4ZOL - chains C and E of the 6 polymer chains in the assembly; structure by X-ray diffraction, 2.50 A resolution.

Chain C:
Molecule: Tubulin alpha-1B chain
From: Sus scrofa
Reference sequence: Q2XVP4 (TBA1B_PIG); residues 1-451 here = UniProt positions 1-451
Amino-acid sequence (451 residues; row label = number of the first residue in the row):
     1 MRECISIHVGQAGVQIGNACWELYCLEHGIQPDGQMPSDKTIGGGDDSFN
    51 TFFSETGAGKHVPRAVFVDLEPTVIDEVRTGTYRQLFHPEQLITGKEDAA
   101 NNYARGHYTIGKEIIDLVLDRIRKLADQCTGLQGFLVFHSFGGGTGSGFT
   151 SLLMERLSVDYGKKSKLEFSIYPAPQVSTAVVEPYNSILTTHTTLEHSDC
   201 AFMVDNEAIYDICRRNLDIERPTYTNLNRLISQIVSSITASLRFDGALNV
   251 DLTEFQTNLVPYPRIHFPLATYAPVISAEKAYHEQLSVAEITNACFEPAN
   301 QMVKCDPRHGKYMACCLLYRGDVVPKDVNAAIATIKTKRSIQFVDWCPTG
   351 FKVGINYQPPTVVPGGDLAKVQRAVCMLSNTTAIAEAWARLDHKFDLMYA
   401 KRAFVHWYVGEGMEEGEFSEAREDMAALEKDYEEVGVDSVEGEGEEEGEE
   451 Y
Unresolved in the structure: 441-451
Bound ions: Ca2+: D39, T41, G44, E55
Small-molecule neighbours:
  - Tubulysin M (55Q; (2R,4R)-4-{[(2-{(1R,3R)-1-(acetyloxy)-4-methyl-3-[methyl(N-{[(2S)-1-methylpiperidin-2-yl]carbonyl}-D-isoleucyl)amino]pentyl}-1,3-thiazol-4-yl)carbonyl]amino}-2-methyl-5-phenylpentanoic acid): L248, P325, N329, I332, F351, V353, I355
  - GTP (guanosine-5'-triphosphate): G10, Q11, A12, Q15, I16, D69, D98, A99, A100, N101, N102, S140, G142, G143, G144, T145, G146, I171, P173, V177, S178, T179, E183, N206, Y224, L227, N228, I231
What the authors report for this chain:
  - binding site for Tubulysin M: N329

Chain E:
Molecule: Stathmin-4
From: Rattus norvegicus
Reference sequence: P63043 (STMN4_RAT); residues 5-145 here correspond to UniProt positions 49-189 (UniProt number = residue number + 44)
Amino-acid sequence (143 residues; numbered 3 to 145; the number before each row is that of its first residue):
     3 MADMEVIELNKCTSGQSFEVILKPPSFDGVPEFNASLPRRRDPSLEEIQK
    53 KLEAAEERRKYQEAELLKHLAEKREHEREVIQKAIEENNNFIKMAKEKLA
   103 QKMESNKENREAHLAAMLERLQEKDKHAEEVRKNKELKEEASR
Unresolved in the structure: 3-5, 29-42, 142-145
Sequence notes: expression tag (3-4)

Chain C / chain E interface:
Residue-residue contacts - 28 pairs, chain C then chain E:
  H107(C) with K104(E); M105(E)
  Y108(C) with K104(E); M105(E), hydrophobic; N108(E)
  T109(C) with R112(E)
  K112(C) with M105(E)
  L152(C) with M105(E), hydrophobic
  E155(C) with L101(E); K104(E), salt bridge
  R156(C) with L101(E)
  S158(C) with I94(E)
  V159(C) with I94(E); A97(E), hydrophobic; K98(E)
  G162(C) with I94(E)
  E196(C) with F93(E); M96(E)
  H197(C) with F93(E)
  V409(C) with H115(E), hydrogen bond (backbone-side chain)
  G410(C) with H115(E)
  E411(C) with N108(E), hydrogen bond (backbone-side chain); R112(E), salt bridge
  G412(C) with N108(E), hydrogen bond (backbone-side chain); N111(E), hydrogen bond (backbone-side chain)
  M413(C) with N108(E)
  E414(C) with N111(E), hydrogen bond
  E420(C) with K100(E), salt bridge
Interface residues without a listed pair, chain C (21 interface residues in all): K163, T193
Interface residues without a listed pair, chain E (15 interface residues in all): N90, S107

Summary:
21 residues of chain C face 15 of chain E across their interface, with 5 hydrogen bonds and 3 salt bridges.
Among the polar pairs are E155(C)-K104(E), E411(C)-R112(E) and E420(C)-K100(E). Bound to chain C: Tubulysin M
and GTP. D39(C), T41(C), G44(C) and E55(C) coordinate Ca2+. From the paper: a binding site for Tubulysin M at
N329(C).
Here chain C is Tubulin alpha-1B chain (Sus scrofa) and chain E is Stathmin-4 (Rattus norvegicus). Entry 4ZOL
(Crystal Structure of Tubulin-Stathmin-TTL-Tubulysin M Complex) was determined by X-ray diffraction (same
publication as 4ZHQ, 4ZI7 and 5BMV).
